Entry 1I6O (X-ray diffraction, 2.20 A resolution); this record covers chains A and B.

# Chain A (and B)
Molecule: Carbonic anhydrase
Source organism: Escherichia coli
Notes: EC 4.2.1.1; chain B of this document is another copy of the same molecule, construct and numbering; everything in this record applies to it too
UniProt: P61517 (CAN_ECOLI); numbering as in UniProt (aligned over 1-220)
Sequence (220 residues; each row starts with the number of its first residue):
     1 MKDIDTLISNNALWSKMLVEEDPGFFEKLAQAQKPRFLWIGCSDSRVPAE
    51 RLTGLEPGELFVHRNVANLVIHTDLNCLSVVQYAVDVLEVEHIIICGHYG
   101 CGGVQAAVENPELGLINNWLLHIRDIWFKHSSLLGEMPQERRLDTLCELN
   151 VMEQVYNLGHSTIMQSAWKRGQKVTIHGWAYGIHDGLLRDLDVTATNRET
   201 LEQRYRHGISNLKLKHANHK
Disordered / not traced: 1-2, 216-220 (chain B: 1, 216-220)
Sequence notes: modified residue (1, 17, 137, 152, 164)
Modified / non-standard residues: Mse1 (selenomethionine); Mse17, Mse137, Mse152, Mse164 (selenomethionine; parent Met)
Swiss-Prot annotation at these positions:
  - binding site (Zn(2+)): C42, D44, H98, C101
Metal / ion sites: Zn2+: C42, D44, H98, C101
Reported in the primary citation:
  - Zn2+ coordination: C42, D44, H98, C101
  - self-association interface (contacts with another copy of this molecule): S43, F61, Y83

# Interface between chain A and chain B
Residue-residue contacts (112):
  I4(A) - H92(B)
  I4(A) - H177(B)
  I4(A) - W179(B)  hydrophobic
  L7(A) - F37(B)  hydrophobic
  L7(A) - T53(B)
  L7(A) - L55(B)  hydrophobic
  I8(A) - W179(B)  hydrophobic
  N10(A) - T53(B)  hydrogen bond (side chain-backbone)
  N11(A) - L52(B)  hydrogen bond (side chain-backbone)
  N11(A) - G186(B)  hydrogen bond (side chain-backbone)
  N11(A) - L187(B)
  N11(A) - L188(B)  hydrogen bond (side chain-backbone)
  A12(A) - L187(B)  hydrophobic
  W14(A) - V47(B)  hydrophobic
  W14(A) - R51(B)
  W14(A) - G186(B)
  S15(A) - D185(B)  hydrogen bond (side chain-backbone)
  S15(A) - L187(B)
  F26(A) - I183(B)
  F26(A) - H184(B)
  F26(A) - D185(B)
  F26(A) - G186(B)
  L29(A) - R46(B)
  L29(A) - V47(B)  hydrophobic
  Q33(A) - R46(B)
  F37(A) - K2(B)
  F37(A) - L7(B)  hydrophobic
  S43(A) - F61(B)
  S43(A) - V62(B)  hydrogen bond (side chain-backbone)
  S43(A) - V80(B)
  D44(A) - L60(B)
  D44(A) - F61(B)
  S45(A) - G58(B)
  R46(A) - L29(B)  hydrogen bond (side chain-backbone)
  R46(A) - Q31(B)
  R46(A) - P57(B)
  R46(A) - G58(B)  hydrogen bond (backbone-backbone)
  P48(A) - E50(B)
  P48(A) - P57(B)
  E50(A) - P48(B)
  R51(A) - W14(B)
  R51(A) - F25(B)
  L52(A) - N11(B)  hydrogen bond (backbone-side chain)
  T53(A) - L7(B)
  T53(A) - N10(B)  hydrogen bond (backbone-side chain)
  G54(A) - K2(B)
  L55(A) - K2(B)
  L55(A) - L7(B)  hydrophobic
  P57(A) - R46(B)
  P57(A) - P48(B)
  P57(A) - R51(B)
  G58(A) - S45(B)
  G58(A) - R46(B)  hydrogen bond (backbone-side chain)
  E59(A) - K2(B)  salt bridge
  L60(A) - D44(B)
  F61(A) - S43(B)
  F61(A) - D44(B)
  V62(A) - S43(B)  hydrogen bond (backbone-side chain)
  V62(A) - R64(B)
  H63(A) - R64(B)  hydrogen bond (side chain-backbone)
  H63(A) - N76(B)  hydrogen bond
  R64(A) - V62(B)
  R64(A) - H63(B)  hydrogen bond (backbone-side chain)
  R64(A) - R64(B)
  N65(A) - N76(B)
  D74(A) - N76(B)  hydrogen bond
  L75(A) - L115(B)  hydrophobic
  N76(A) - H63(B)  hydrogen bond
  N76(A) - N65(B)
  N76(A) - D74(B)  hydrogen bond
  N76(A) - N76(B)
  N76(A) - W119(B)
  S79(A) - I116(B)
  S79(A) - W119(B)
  V80(A) - S43(B)
  V80(A) - V66(B)  hydrophobic
  Q82(A) - L113(B)  hydrogen bond (side chain-backbone)
  Q82(A) - G114(B)
  Q82(A) - L115(B)  hydrogen bond (side chain-backbone)
  Q82(A) - I116(B)  hydrogen bond (side chain-backbone)
  Y83(A) - G102(B)
  Y83(A) - I116(B)  hydrophobic
  V87(A) - L113(B)  hydrophobic
  H92(A) - I4(B)
  I94(A) - I4(B)  hydrophobic
  G102(A) - Y83(B)
  L113(A) - Q82(B)  hydrogen bond (backbone-side chain)
  L113(A) - V87(B)  hydrophobic
  G114(A) - Q82(B)
  L115(A) - L75(B)  hydrophobic
  L115(A) - Q82(B)  hydrogen bond (backbone-side chain)
  L115(A) - I163(B)  hydrophobic
  I116(A) - S79(B)
  I116(A) - Q82(B)  hydrogen bond (backbone-side chain)
  W119(A) - N76(B)
  W119(A) - S79(B)
  I163(A) - L115(B)  hydrophobic
  H177(A) - I4(B)
  W179(A) - I4(B)  hydrophobic
  W179(A) - I8(B)  hydrophobic
  I183(A) - F26(B)
  I183(A) - L29(B)  hydrophobic
  H184(A) - F26(B)
  D185(A) - S15(B)  hydrogen bond (backbone-side chain)
  D185(A) - F26(B)
  G186(A) - N11(B)  hydrogen bond (backbone-side chain)
  G186(A) - W14(B)
  G186(A) - F26(B)
  L187(A) - N11(B)
  L187(A) - A12(B)  hydrophobic
  L187(A) - S15(B)
  L188(A) - N11(B)  hydrogen bond (backbone-side chain)
Also at the interface, not in a pair above, chain A (66 interface residues in all): D3, F25, A30, V47, E56, V66, C77, L78, G103
Also at the interface, not in a pair above, chain B (66 interface residues in all): D3, A30, Q33, G54, C77, L78, I94, G103

# Overview
Chain A and chain B each contribute 66 residues to their interface, with 27 hydrogen bonds and 1 salt bridge.
Polar pairs include E59(A)-K2(B), N10(A)-T53(B) and N11(A)-L52(B). Curated annotation (UniProt) lists 4
Zn2+-binding residues on chain A. From the paper: Zn2+ coordination by C42(A), D44(A) and H98(A) among others;
a self-association interface involving S43(A), F61(A) and Y83(A).
Both chains are Carbonic anhydrase (Escherichia coli). Entry 1I6O (Crystal structure of E. coli beta carbonic
anhydrase (ecca)) was determined by X-ray diffraction together with 1I6P from the same study.
